Entry 7KS3 (electron microscopy, 5.80 A resolution (low resolution: residue-level contacts below are approximate; hydrogen-bond / salt-bridge calls are withheld)); this record covers chains C and D of the 4 polymer chains in the assembly.

[Chain C]
Name: Glutamate receptor ionotropic, kainate 5, Green fluorescent protein chimera
Source organism: Rattus norvegicus
UniProtKB: chimeric construct of Q63273, P42212: residues 1-827 from Q63273 (GRIK5_RAT) positions 1-827 (same numbers); residues 852-1088 from P42212 positions 2-238 (UniProt number = residue number - 850)
Sequence (1101 residues; numbered 1 to 1101; the number before each row is that of its first residue):
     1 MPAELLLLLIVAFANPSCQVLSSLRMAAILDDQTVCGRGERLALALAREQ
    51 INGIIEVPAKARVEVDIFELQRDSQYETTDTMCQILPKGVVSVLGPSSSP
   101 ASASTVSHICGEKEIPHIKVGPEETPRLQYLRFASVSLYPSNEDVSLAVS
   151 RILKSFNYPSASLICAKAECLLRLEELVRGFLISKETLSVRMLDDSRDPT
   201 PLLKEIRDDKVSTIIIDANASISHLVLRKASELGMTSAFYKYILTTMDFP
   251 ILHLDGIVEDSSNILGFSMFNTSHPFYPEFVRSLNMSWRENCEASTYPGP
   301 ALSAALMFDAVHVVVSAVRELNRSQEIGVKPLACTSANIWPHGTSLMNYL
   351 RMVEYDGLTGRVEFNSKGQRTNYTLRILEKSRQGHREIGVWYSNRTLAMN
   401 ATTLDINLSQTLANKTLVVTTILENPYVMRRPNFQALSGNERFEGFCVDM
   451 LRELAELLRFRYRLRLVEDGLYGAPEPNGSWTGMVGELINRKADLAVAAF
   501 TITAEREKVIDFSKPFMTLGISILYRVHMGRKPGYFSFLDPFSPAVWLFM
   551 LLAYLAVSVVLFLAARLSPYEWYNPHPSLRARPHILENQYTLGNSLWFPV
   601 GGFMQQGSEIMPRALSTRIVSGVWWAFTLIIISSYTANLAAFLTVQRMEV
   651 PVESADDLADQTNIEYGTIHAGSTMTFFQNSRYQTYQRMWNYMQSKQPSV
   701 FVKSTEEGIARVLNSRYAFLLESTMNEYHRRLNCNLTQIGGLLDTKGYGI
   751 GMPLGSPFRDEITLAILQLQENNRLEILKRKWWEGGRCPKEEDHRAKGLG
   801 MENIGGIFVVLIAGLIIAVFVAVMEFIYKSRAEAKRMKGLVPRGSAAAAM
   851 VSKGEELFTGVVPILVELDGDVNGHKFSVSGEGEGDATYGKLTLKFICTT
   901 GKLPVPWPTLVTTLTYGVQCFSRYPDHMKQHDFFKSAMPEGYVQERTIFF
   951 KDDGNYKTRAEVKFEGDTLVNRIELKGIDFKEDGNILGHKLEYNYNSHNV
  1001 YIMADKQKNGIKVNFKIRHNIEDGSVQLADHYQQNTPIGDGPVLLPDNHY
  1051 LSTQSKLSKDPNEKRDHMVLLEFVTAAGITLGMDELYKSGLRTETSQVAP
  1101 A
Unresolved in the structure: 1-20, 400-415, 528-534, 567-613, 785-799, 830-1101
Construct notes: conflict Val-559 (Cys in Q63273), Ser-578 (Cys in Q63273), Ile-619 (Cys in Q63273), Ala-813 (Cys in Q63273), Leu-914 (Phe64 in P42212), Thr-915 (Ser65 in P42212), Lys-1056 (Ala206 in P42212), Leu-1081 (His231 in P42212); linker (828-851); expression tag (1089-1101)
Cystine bridges: Cys-36/Cys-292, Cys-83/Cys-334, Cys-165/Cys-170
UniProt features mapped onto this chain:
  - glycosylation (N-linked (GlcNAc...) asparagine): Asn-219, Asn-271, Asn-285, Asn-322, Asn-372, Asn-394, Asn-400, Asn-407, Asn-414, Asn-478, Asn-735
  - modified residue: Tyr-916 (Z: -2,3-didehydrotyrosine)

[Chain D]
Name: Glutamate receptor ionotropic, kainate 2
Source organism: Rattus norvegicus
UniProtKB: P42260 (GRIK2_RAT); residue numbers follow UniProt; this construct covers 1-908
Sequence (942 residues; numbered 1 to 942; the number before each row is that of its first residue):
     1 MKIISPVLSNLVFSRSIKVLLCLLWIGYSQGTTHVLRFGGIFEYVESGPM
    51 GAEELAFRFAVNTINRNRTLLPNTTLTYDTQKINLYDSFEASKKACDQLS
   101 LGVAAIFGPSHSSSANAVQSICNALGVPHIQTRWKHQVSDNKDSFYVSLY
   151 PDFSSLSRAILDLVQFFKWKTVTVVYDDSTGLIRLQELIKAPSRYNLRLK
   201 IRQLPADTKDAKPLLKEMKRGKEFHVIFDCSHEMAAGILKQALAMGMMTE
   251 YYHYIFTTLDLFALDVEPYRYSGVNMTGFRILNTENTQVSSIIEKWSMER
   301 LQAPPKPDSGLLDGFMTTDAALMYDAVHVVSVAVQQFPQMTVSSLQCNRH
   351 KPWRFGTRFMSLIKEAHWEGLTGRITFNKTNGLRTDFDLDVISLKEEGLE
   401 KIGTWDPASGLNMTESQKGKPANITDSLSNRSLIVTTILEEPYVLFKKSD
   451 KPLYGNDRFEGYCIDLLRELSTILGFTYEIRLVEDGKYGAQDDVNGQWNG
   501 MVRELIDHKADLAVAPLAITYVREKVIDFSKPFMTLGISILYRKPNGTNP
   551 GVFSFLNPLSPDIWMYVLLAYLGVSVVLFVIARFSPYEWYNPHPSNPDSD
   601 VVENNFTLLNSFWFGVGALMQQGSELMPKALSTRIVGGIWWFFTLIIISS
   651 YTANLAAFLTVERMESPIDSADDLAKQTKIEYGAVEDGATMTFFKKSKIS
   701 TYDKMWAFMSSRRQSVLVKSNEEGIQRVLTSDYAFLMESTTIEFVTQRNC
   751 NLTQIGGLIDSKGYGVGTPMGSPYRDKITIAILQLQEEGKLHMMKEKWWR
   801 GNGCPEEESKEASALGVQNIGGIFIVLAAGLVLSVFVAVGEFLYKSKKNA
   851 QLEKRSFCSAMVEELRMSLKCQRRLKHKPQAPVIVKTEEVINMHTFNDRR
   901 LPGKETMASGLRSAWSHPQFEKGGGSGGGSGGGSWSHPQFEK
Unresolved in the structure: 1-32, 415-431, 545-550, 584-629, 801-816, 846-942
Construct notes: conflict Val-567 (Ile in P42260), Val-576 (Cys in P42260), Ser-595 (Cys in P42260); expression tag (909-942)
Cystine bridges: Cys-96/Cys-347
UniProt features mapped onto this chain:
  - binding site (L-glutamate): Pro-516, Ala-518, Arg-523, Ala-689, Thr-690, Glu-738
  - modified residue (Phosphoserine): Ser-846, Ser-868
  - glycosylation (N-linked (GlcNAc...) asparagine): Asn-67, Asn-73, Asn-275, Asn-378, Asn-412, Asn-423, Asn-430, Asn-546, Asn-751
  - cross-link: Lys-886 (Glycyl lysine isopeptide (Lys-Gly) (interchain with G-Cter in SUMO1))
  - natural variant: Tyr-571 (Y571C: In RNA edited version), Gln-621 (Q621R: In RNA edited version)
  - mutagenesis: Asn-751 (N751Q: Loss of glycosylation), Val-883 (V883A: Abolishes interaction with KLHL17. Abolishes actinfilin-mediated degradation), Ile-884 (I884A: Abolishes interaction with KLHL17. Abolishes actinfilin-mediated degradation), Lys-886 (K886R: Abolishes sumoylation. Loss of kainate-mediated endocytosis)

[Interface between chain C and chain D]
Contacting residue pairs (68):
  Gln-75(C) / Asn-116(D)
  Gln-75(C) / Ala-117(D)
  Gln-75(C) / Ser-120(D)
  Tyr-76(C) / Ser-120(D)
  Tyr-76(C) / Ala-124(D)
  Tyr-76(C) / Asn-348(D)
  Asp-80(C) / Asn-348(D)
  His-108(C) / Tyr-86(D)
  His-108(C) / Ser-88(D)
  His-108(C) / Ser-113(D)
  Ile-109(C) / Phe-89(D)
  Leu-128(C) / Tyr-86(D)
  Leu-131(C) / Tyr-86(D)
  Arg-132(C) / Tyr-86(D)
  Arg-132(C) / Asp-87(D)
  Ala-168(C) / Ile-183(D)
  Ala-168(C) / Gln-186(D)
  Glu-169(C) / His-136(D)
  Glu-169(C) / Gln-137(D)
  Glu-169(C) / Val-138(D)
  Glu-169(C) / Ser-139(D)
  Leu-172(C) / Ile-183(D)
  Glu-175(C) / Tyr-176(D)
  Glu-175(C) / Asp-178(D)
  Val-178(C) / Ile-201(D)
  Arg-179(C) / Tyr-176(D)
  Arg-179(C) / Ile-201(D)
  Arg-179(C) / Gln-203(D)
  Leu-182(C) / Arg-198(D)
  Leu-182(C) / Leu-199(D)
  Ile-183(C) / Pro-192(D)
  Ile-183(C) / Leu-197(D)
  Ile-183(C) / Arg-198(D)
  Ile-183(C) / Leu-199(D)
  Ile-183(C) / Ile-201(D)
  Ser-184(C) / Leu-197(D)
  Lys-185(C) / Pro-192(D)
  Lys-185(C) / Ser-193(D)
  Lys-185(C) / Arg-194(D)
  Lys-185(C) / Tyr-195(D)
  Ser-189(C) / Ser-193(D)
  Val-190(C) / Ile-189(D)
  Val-190(C) / Lys-190(D)
  Val-190(C) / Ser-193(D)
  Arg-191(C) / Ser-193(D)
  Met-192(C) / Gln-186(D)
  Met-192(C) / Lys-190(D)
  Glu-205(C) / Ser-193(D)
  Cys-334(C) / Phe-89(D)
  Thr-335(C) / Lys-93(D)
  Ser-543(C) / Val-817(D)
  Ile-619(C) / Ser-834(D)
  Val-620(C) / Ser-834(D)
  Val-623(C) / Leu-827(D)
  Trp-625(C) / Thr-644(D)
  Leu-629(C) / Ile-648(D)
  Ile-630(C) / Tyr-651(D)
  Ser-633(C) / Tyr-651(D)
  Ser-633(C) / Thr-652(D)
  Ser-634(C) / Leu-655(D)
  Ala-637(C) / Thr-652(D)
  Ala-637(C) / Leu-655(D)
  Ala-637(C) / Ala-656(D)
  Asn-638(C) / Leu-659(D)
  Ala-641(C) / Leu-659(D)
  Ala-641(C) / Thr-660(D)
  Thr-644(C) / Thr-660(D)
  Val-645(C) / Arg-663(D)
Also at the interface, not in a pair above, chain C (52 interface residues in all): Asp-73, Thr-79, Glu-112, Pro-126, Leu-171, Glu-186, Ser-616, Phe-627, Ile-631, Thr-636, Thr-662, Asn-663, Asn-691
Also at the interface, not in a pair above, chain D (58 interface residues in all): Ser-92, Ile-121, Asp-140, Ser-179, Gly-181, Cys-347, Met-664, Ser-670, Asp-672, Lys-698, Thr-701, Ile-820, Ile-823, Val-826, Gly-830, Ala-838

[Overview]
52 residues of chain C and 58 residues of chain D are in contact. Curated annotation (UniProt) lists 6
L-glutamate-binding residues and 4 mutagenesis sites on chain D.
Here chain C is Glutamate receptor ionotropic, kainate 5, Green fluorescent protein chimera and chain D is
Glutamate receptor ionotropic, kainate 2, both from Rattus norvegicus. Entry 7KS3 (GluK2/K5 with L-Glu) was
determined by electron microscopy (same publication as 7KS0).
